PDB entry 6Q1L | X-ray diffraction, 1.60 A resolution | chains A and B

== Chain A (and B) ==
Protein: iodotyrosine deiodinase
From: Thermotoga neapolitana (strain ATCC 49049 / DSM 4359 / NS-E)
Notes: chain B of this document is another copy of the same molecule, construct and numbering; everything in this record applies to it too
UniProtKB: B9K712 (B9K712_THENN); numbering as in UniProt (aligned over 1-186)
Chain sequence (192 residues; numbered 1 to 192; the number before each row is that of its first residue):
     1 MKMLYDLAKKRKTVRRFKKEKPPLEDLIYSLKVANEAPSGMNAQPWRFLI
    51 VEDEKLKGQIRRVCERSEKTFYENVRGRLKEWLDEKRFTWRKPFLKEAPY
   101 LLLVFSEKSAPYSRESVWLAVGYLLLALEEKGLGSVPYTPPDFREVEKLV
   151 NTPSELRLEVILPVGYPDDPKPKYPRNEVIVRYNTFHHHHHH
Disordered / not traced: 1-2, 187-192
Sequence notes: expression tag (187-192)
UniProt features mapped onto this chain:
  - binding site (FMN): Arg-11 to Arg-15, Pro-38, Ser-39, Arg-176
  - binding site (3-iodo-L-tyrosine): Met-41, Glu-68, Tyr-72, Lys-92
  - binding site (L-tyrosine): Met-41, Glu-68, Tyr-72, Lys-92
  - mutagenesis: Met-41 (M41A: Decreases affinity to L-Tyrosine (Tyr) and slightly reduces affinity to 3-iodo-L-tyrosine (I-Tyr); M41F: Increases affinity to Tyr and decreases affinity to I-Tyr ...), Trp-82 (W82A: Strongly reduces affinity for Tyr by more than more than 2600-fold and reduces affinity for I-Tyr by 18-fold; when associated with A-88 and A-112), Phe-88 (F88A: Strongly reduces affinity for Tyr by more than more than 2600-fold and reduces affinity for I-Tyr by 18-fold; when associated with A-82 and A-112), Tyr-112 (Y112A: No effect on binding to I-Tyr and Tyr. Strongly reduces affinity for Tyr by more than more than 2600-fold and reduces affinity for I-Tyr by 18-fold; when associated with A-82 and A-88)
Small-molecule neighbours:
  - FMN (flavin mononucleotide), molecule 1: Arg-11, Lys-12, Thr-13, Arg-15, Trp-82, Phe-88, Trp-118, Val-136, Pro-137, Tyr-138, Thr-139, Lys-173, Tyr-174, Arg-176
  - FMN, molecule 2: Pro-38, Ser-39, Gly-40, Met-41, Asn-42, Tyr-112, Glu-115, Ser-116, Leu-119
  - 3-iodo-tyrosine (IYR), molecule 1: Ser-39, Gly-40, Met-41, Pro-111, Tyr-112
  - 3-iodo-tyrosine (IYR), molecule 2: Glu-68, Phe-71, Tyr-72, Leu-79, Trp-82, Leu-83, Phe-88, Thr-89, Lys-92, Tyr-138, Thr-139
Reported in the primary citation:
  - binding site for 3-iodo-tyrosine: Met-41, Glu-68, Tyr-72, Trp-82, Phe-88, Lys-92, Tyr-112
  - specificity-determining residues: Glu-68, Tyr-72, Lys-92
  - mutagenesis - Y112A: unchanged binding to 3-iodo-tyrosine
  - mutagenesis - M41A (5-fold), M41F, M41K (22-fold), W82A/F88A/Y112A (18-fold): decreased binding to 3-iodo-tyrosine
  - mutagenesis - M41A/Y112A: increased binding to 3-iodo-tyrosine
  - conformationally variable residues (side-chain flip): Tyr-112

== How chain A and chain B interact ==
Pairs across the interface (153; chain A residue first):
  Met-3(A) with Tyr-29(B); Glu-130(B); Lys-131(B)
  Leu-4(A) with Leu-4(B), hydrophobic; Tyr-29(B), hydrogen bond (backbone-side chain); Val-33(B), hydrophobic; Leu-126(B); Ala-127(B); Glu-130(B), hydrogen bond (backbone-side chain)
  Tyr-5(A) with Tyr-29(B), hydrogen bond (backbone-side chain); Lys-32(B); Val-33(B), hydrophobic; Glu-36(B)
  Ala-8(A) with Val-33(B), hydrophobic; Glu-36(B); Tyr-123(B), hydrophobic
  Lys-9(A) with Glu-36(B)
  Arg-11(A) with Pro-38(B); Tyr-123(B)
  Leu-24(A) with Tyr-183(B)
  Ile-28(A) with Val-181(B), hydrophobic
  Tyr-29(A) with Met-3(B); Leu-4(B); Tyr-5(B), hydrogen bond (side chain-backbone)
  Leu-31(A) with Val-179(B); Val-181(B), hydrophobic
  Lys-32(A) with Tyr-5(B)
  Val-33(A) with Tyr-5(B), hydrophobic; Ala-8(B), hydrophobic
  Asn-35(A) with Arg-176(B), hydrogen bond (backbone-side chain); Asn-177(B), hydrogen bond (side chain-backbone); Val-179(B)
  Glu-36(A) with Tyr-5(B); Ala-8(B); Lys-9(B); Lys-173(B), salt bridge; Arg-176(B), hydrogen bond (backbone-side chain)
  Ala-37(A) with Arg-176(B), hydrogen bond (backbone-side chain)
  Pro-38(A) with Arg-11(B); Leu-125(B), hydrophobic; Arg-176(B)
  Met-41(A) with Leu-79(B), hydrophobic; Trp-82(B), hydrogen bond (backbone-side chain)
  Asn-42(A) with Trp-82(B); Tyr-174(B); Pro-175(B), hydrogen bond (side chain-backbone); Arg-176(B), hydrogen bond
  Gln-44(A) with Pro-175(B); Arg-176(B); Asn-177(B), hydrogen bond (side chain-backbone)
  Phe-48(A) with Val-179(B), hydrophobic; Val-181(B); Arg-182(B), hydrogen bond (backbone-backbone)
  Leu-49(A) with Arg-182(B); Tyr-183(B); Asn-184(B); Thr-185(B)
  Ile-50(A) with Val-181(B), hydrophobic; Arg-182(B), hydrogen bond (backbone-backbone); Tyr-183(B); Asn-184(B), hydrogen bond (backbone-backbone)
  Val-51(A) with Asn-184(B)
  Glu-52(A) with Tyr-183(B); Asn-184(B), hydrogen bond (backbone-side chain)
  Asp-53(A) with Asn-184(B), hydrogen bond (backbone-side chain)
  Leu-56(A) with Asn-184(B); Thr-185(B)
  Arg-78(A) with Met-41(B); Ser-109(B), hydrogen bond
  Leu-79(A) with Met-41(B), hydrophobic
  Trp-82(A) with Met-41(B), hydrogen bond (side chain-backbone)
  Phe-105(A) with Phe-186(B), hydrophobic
  Tyr-112(A) with Thr-139(B); Phe-143(B)
  Arg-114(A) with Glu-115(B), salt bridge
  Glu-115(A) with Arg-114(B), salt bridge; Trp-118(B)
  Trp-118(A) with Glu-115(B); Trp-118(B), hydrophobic; Leu-119(B)
  Leu-119(A) with Trp-118(B); Val-121(B), hydrophobic; Gly-122(B); Leu-125(B), hydrophobic
  Val-121(A) with Leu-119(B), hydrophobic
  Gly-122(A) with Leu-119(B); Tyr-123(B)
  Tyr-123(A) with Ala-8(B), hydrophobic; Arg-11(B); Gly-122(B); Leu-126(B), hydrophobic
  Leu-125(A) with Pro-38(B), hydrophobic; Leu-119(B), hydrophobic
  Leu-126(A) with Leu-4(B); Tyr-123(B), hydrophobic; Leu-126(B), hydrophobic
  Ala-127(A) with Leu-4(B)
  Glu-130(A) with Met-3(B); Leu-4(B), hydrogen bond (side chain-backbone)
  Thr-139(A) with Tyr-112(B)
  Phe-143(A) with Tyr-112(B)
  Val-150(A) with Asn-184(B); Thr-185(B); Phe-186(B), hydrogen bond (backbone-backbone)
  Asn-151(A) with Thr-185(B); Phe-186(B)
  Thr-152(A) with Phe-186(B)
  Pro-153(A) with Phe-186(B)
  Leu-156(A) with Phe-186(B), hydrophobic
  Lys-173(A) with Glu-36(B), salt bridge
  Tyr-174(A) with Asn-42(B)
  Pro-175(A) with Asn-42(B), hydrogen bond (backbone-side chain); Gln-44(B)
  Arg-176(A) with Asn-35(B), hydrogen bond (side chain-backbone); Glu-36(B), hydrogen bond (side chain-backbone); Ala-37(B), hydrogen bond (side chain-backbone); Pro-38(B); Asn-42(B), hydrogen bond; Gln-44(B)
  Asn-177(A) with Asn-35(B), hydrogen bond (backbone-side chain); Gln-44(B), hydrogen bond (backbone-side chain)
  Val-179(A) with Leu-31(B); Asn-35(B); Phe-48(B), hydrophobic
  Ile-180(A) with Arg-47(B); Phe-48(B), hydrogen bond (backbone-backbone)
  Val-181(A) with Leu-31(B), hydrophobic; Phe-48(B); Ile-50(B), hydrophobic
  Arg-182(A) with Phe-48(B), hydrogen bond (backbone-backbone); Leu-49(B); Ile-50(B), hydrogen bond (backbone-backbone)
  Tyr-183(A) with Leu-24(B); Ile-28(B); Leu-49(B); Ile-50(B); Glu-52(B)
  Asn-184(A) with Leu-49(B); Ile-50(B), hydrogen bond (backbone-backbone); Val-51(B); Glu-52(B), hydrogen bond (side chain-backbone); Asp-53(B), hydrogen bond (side chain-backbone); Leu-56(B); Val-150(B)
  Thr-185(A) with Leu-49(B); Leu-56(B); Val-150(B)
  Phe-186(A) with Phe-105(B), hydrophobic; Val-150(B), hydrogen bond (backbone-backbone); Asn-151(B), hydrogen bond (backbone-side chain); Thr-152(B); Pro-153(B); Leu-156(B), hydrophobic
Interface residues without a listed pair, chain A (68 interface residues in all): Leu-7, Arg-47, Ser-109, Pro-111, Leu-149, Glu-178
Interface residues without a listed pair, chain B (71 interface residues in all): Leu-7, Arg-78, Leu-83, Pro-111, Pro-140, Leu-149, Glu-178, Ile-180

== In short ==
68 residues of chain A and 71 residues of chain B are in contact, with 36 hydrogen bonds and 4 salt bridges.
Among the polar pairs are Glu-36(A)/Lys-173(B), Arg-114(A)/Glu-115(B) and Leu-4(A)/Tyr-29(B). From the paper:
a binding site for 3-iodo-tyrosine at Met-41(A), Glu-68(A) and Tyr-72(A) among others; M41A, M41F and M41K of
chain A, among others, reduce binding to 3-iodo-tyrosine; 6 substitutions were tested in all.
Chain A and chain B are both iodotyrosine deiodinase (Thermotoga neapolitana (strain ATCC 49049 / DSM 4359 /
NS-E)); the structure, Crystal structure of oxidized iodotyrosine deiodinase (IYD) bound to FMN and
3-iodo-L-tyrosine, was determined by X-ray diffraction (same publication as 6PZ0).
